PDB entry 3C7D | X-ray diffraction, 2.50 A resolution | chain B

[Chain B]
Molecule: Octopine dehydrogenase
Organism: Pecten maximus
Notes: EC 1.5.1.11
Reference sequence: Q9BHM6 (Q9BHM6_PECMA); numbering as in UniProt (aligned over 1-399)
Amino-acid sequence (404 residues; row label = number of the first residue in the row):
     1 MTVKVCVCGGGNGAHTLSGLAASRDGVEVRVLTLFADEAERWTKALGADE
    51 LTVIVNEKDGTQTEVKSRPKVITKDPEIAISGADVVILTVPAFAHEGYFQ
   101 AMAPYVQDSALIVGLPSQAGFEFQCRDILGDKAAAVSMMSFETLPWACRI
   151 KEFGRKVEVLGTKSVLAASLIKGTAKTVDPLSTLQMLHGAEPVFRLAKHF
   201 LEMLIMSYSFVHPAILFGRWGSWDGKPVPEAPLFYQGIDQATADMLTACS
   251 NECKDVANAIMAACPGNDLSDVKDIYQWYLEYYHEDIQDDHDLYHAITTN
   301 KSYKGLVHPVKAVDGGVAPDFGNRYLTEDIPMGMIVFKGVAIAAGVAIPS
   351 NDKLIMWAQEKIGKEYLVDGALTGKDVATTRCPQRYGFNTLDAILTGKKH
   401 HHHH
Not modelled in the structure: 1, 281-290
Construct notes: expression tag (400-404)
Residues lining bound ligands:
  - NAD (nicotinamide-adenine-dinucleotide): Gly9, Gly10, Gly11, Asn12, Gly13, Ala14, Thr33, Phe35, Glu38, Thr89, Val90, Pro91, Phe93, Ala94, Tyr98, Pro116, Thr143, Leu144, Trp146, Ala147, Cys148, Arg324, Glu328
  - pyruvic acid (PYR): Gln118, Glu142, Thr143, His212
UniProt features mapped onto this chain:
  - active site: His212
  - binding site (NADH): Gly10 to Gly13, Phe35 to Glu38
  - binding site (pyruvate): Gln118, Thr143, His212
  - binding site (substrate): Gln118
  - binding site (NAD(+)): Cys148, Arg324
  - binding site (L-arginine): Met206
  - mutagenesis: Gln118 (Q118A: Drastically reduced enzymatic activity; Q118D: Drastically reduced enzymatic activity. Greater effect on catalytic efficiency for pyruvate than L-arginine or NADH), Cys148 (C148A/S: Reduced catalytic efficiency but no change in the activity. 3-fold decrease in affinity for pyruvate, 3-fold decrease for L-arginine and 2-fold decrease for NADH), His212 (H212A: 2 to 10-fold decrease in specific activity. 77-fold reduction in affinity for pyruvate, 6-fold decrease for L-arginine and 3-fold decrease for NADH), Arg324 (R324A: 2 to 10-fold decrease in specific activity. 119-fold reduction in affinity for pyruvate, 200-fold reduction for L-arginine and 4-fold reduction for NADH), Asp329 (D329A: 2 to 10-fold decrease in specific activity. 43-fold reduction in affinity for pyruvate and 18-fold reduction for L-arginine)

[Overview]
Chain B binds NAD and pyruvic acid. Curated annotation (UniProt) lists active-site residue His212, 8
NADH-binding residues, 3 pyruvate-binding residues and substrate-binding residue Gln118.
Chain B is Octopine dehydrogenase (Pecten maximus); the structure, A structural basis for substrate and stereo
selectivity in octopine dehydrogenase (ODH-NADH-Pyruvate), was determined by X-ray diffraction, deposited
together with 3C7A and 3C7C.
